Entry 1ZD1 (X-ray diffraction, 2.24 A resolution); this record covers chain A.

# Chain A
Protein: Sulfotransferase 4A1
Source organism: Homo sapiens
Notes: EC 2.8.2.-
Reference sequence: Q9BR01 (ST4A1_HUMAN); residue numbers follow UniProt; this construct covers 1-284
Amino-acid sequence (284 residues; numbered 1 to 284; the number before each row is that of its first residue):
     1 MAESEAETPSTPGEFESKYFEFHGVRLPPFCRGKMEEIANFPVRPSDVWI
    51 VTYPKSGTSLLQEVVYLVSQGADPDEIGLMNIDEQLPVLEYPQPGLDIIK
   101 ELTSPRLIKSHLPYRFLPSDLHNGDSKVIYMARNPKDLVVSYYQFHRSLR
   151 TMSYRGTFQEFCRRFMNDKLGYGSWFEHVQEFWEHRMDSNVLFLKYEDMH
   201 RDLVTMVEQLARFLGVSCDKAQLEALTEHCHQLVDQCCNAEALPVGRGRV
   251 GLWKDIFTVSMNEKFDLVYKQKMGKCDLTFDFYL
Disordered / not traced: 1-12, 72-83, 147-155
Curated features (UniProtKB/Swiss-Prot):
  - modified residue (Phosphothreonine): Thr-8, Thr-11, Thr-205

# In short
Chain A is Sulfotransferase 4A1 (Homo sapiens); the structure, Human Sulfortransferase SULT4A1, was determined
by X-ray diffraction, deposited together with 2GWH and 2AD1.
